8PEL - chains A and D of the 9 polymer chains in the assembly; structure by X-ray diffraction, 3.81 A resolution.

Chain A:
Name: Rrp45
From: Thermochaetoides thermophila DSM 1495
UniProtKB: G0S755 (G0S755_CHATD); residue numbers follow UniProt; this construct covers 1-293
Chain sequence (293 residues; numbered 1 to 293; the number before each row is that of its first residue):
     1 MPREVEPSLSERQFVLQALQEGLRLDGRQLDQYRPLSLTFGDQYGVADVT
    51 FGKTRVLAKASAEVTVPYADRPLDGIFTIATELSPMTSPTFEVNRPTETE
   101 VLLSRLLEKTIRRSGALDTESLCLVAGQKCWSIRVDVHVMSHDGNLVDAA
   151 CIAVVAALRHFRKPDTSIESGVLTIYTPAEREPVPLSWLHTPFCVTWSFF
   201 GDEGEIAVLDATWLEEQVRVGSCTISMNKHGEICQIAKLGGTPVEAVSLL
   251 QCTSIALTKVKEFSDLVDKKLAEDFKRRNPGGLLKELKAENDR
Not modelled in the structure: 282-293

Chain D:
Name: Exoribonuclease phosphorolytic domain-containing protein
From: Thermochaetoides thermophila DSM 1495
UniProtKB: G0SCD1 (G0SCD1_CHATD); residue numbers follow UniProt; this construct covers 1-258
Chain sequence (258 residues; each row starts with the number of its first residue):
     1 MTTTTATTAPEAALGVLPRADGSARYSHAGYTVTASVNGPIEAQRRDEHP
    51 YEAHVDVIVRPAAGVGGTRERHLESILQSSFAQIILVKSFPRSLIQIVLQ
   101 VEESPENEYVNTKLVQASLNFAVMPALFQTAMLALLSAGVPMRATATATA
   151 IALASENGATKTLIDPSPRQVELAQSVHVFAFTSQDELLLAESEGDFTIK
   201 EWDAAYETAKNICCRPSPTMDGVQMMAIDDDRLVGPDLRHFIRSTMEAKV
   251 ATDLHWKS
Not modelled in the structure: 1-7, 217-235

Interface between chain A and chain D:
Contacting residue pairs (46):
  M1(A) - E42(D)
  P2(A) - E42(D)
  G41(A) - E103(D)
  D42(A) - E103(D)  hydrogen bond (backbone-side chain)
  Q43(A) - E103(D)  hydrogen bond (backbone-side chain)
  Q43(A) - S104(D)  hydrogen bond (side chain-backbone)
  Q43(A) - E106(D)  hydrogen bond (side chain-backbone)
  R55(A) - V16(D)
  L57(A) - E102(D)
  K59(A) - A62(D)
  K59(A) - A63(D)
  S61(A) - L114(D)
  E63(A) - T112(D)
  E63(A) - K113(D)
  E63(A) - L114(D)  hydrogen bond (side chain-backbone)
  E82(A) - R60(D)  hydrogen bond (backbone-side chain)
  S84(A) - R60(D)
  P85(A) - Q96(D)
  M86(A) - L17(D)  hydrophobic
  M86(A) - S36(D)
  M86(A) - V98(D)  hydrophobic
  M86(A) - Q100(D)
  P89(A) - N38(D)
  P89(A) - I41(D)  hydrophobic
  E92(A) - Q44(D)  hydrogen bond
  V93(A) - I58(D)  hydrophobic
  R134(A) - L114(D)
  D136(A) - A63(D)
  D136(A) - G64(D)  hydrogen bond (side chain-backbone)
  H138(A) - R60(D)
  H138(A) - P61(D)
  H138(A) - A62(D)
  H138(A) - Q100(D)  hydrogen bond
  M140(A) - T34(D)
  H142(A) - R19(D)
  D143(A) - R19(D)  salt bridge
  P164(A) - N111(D)
  Y176(A) - N111(D)  hydrogen bond (backbone-side chain)
  T177(A) - E108(D)
  T177(A) - Y109(D)
  T177(A) - V110(D)
  T177(A) - N111(D)
  P178(A) - E108(D)
  P178(A) - V110(D)
  P178(A) - N111(D)
  A179(A) - E108(D)  hydrogen bond (backbone-backbone)
Also at the interface, not in a pair above, chain A (36 interface residues in all): V46, D48, K53, V137, V139, S141, I175, W213
Also at the interface, not in a pair above, chain D (34 interface residues in all): P18, D47, V65, P105, N107

Summary:
36 residues of chain A face 34 of chain D across their interface, with 11 hydrogen bonds and 1 salt bridge.
Polar pairs include D143(A)-R19(D), D42(A)-E103(D) and Q43(A)-E103(D).
Chain A is Rrp45 and chain D is Exoribonuclease phosphorolytic domain-containing protein, both from
Thermochaetoides thermophila DSM 1495; the structure, Structure of C. thermophilum RNA exosome core, was
determined by X-ray diffraction.
